6EYD - chains D and F of the 6 polymer chains in the assembly; structure by electron microscopy, 4.22 A resolution (low resolution: residue-level contacts below are approximate; hydrogen-bond / salt-bridge calls are withheld).

== Chain D ==
Name: DNA-directed RNA polymerase subunit beta'
Source organism: Mycobacterium smegmatis (strain ATCC 700084 / mc(2)155)
Notes: EC 2.7.7.6
UniProt: A0QS66 (RPOC_MYCS2); residue numbers follow UniProt; this construct covers 2-1317
Amino-acid sequence (1325 residues; numbered 1 to 1325; the number before each row is that of its first residue):
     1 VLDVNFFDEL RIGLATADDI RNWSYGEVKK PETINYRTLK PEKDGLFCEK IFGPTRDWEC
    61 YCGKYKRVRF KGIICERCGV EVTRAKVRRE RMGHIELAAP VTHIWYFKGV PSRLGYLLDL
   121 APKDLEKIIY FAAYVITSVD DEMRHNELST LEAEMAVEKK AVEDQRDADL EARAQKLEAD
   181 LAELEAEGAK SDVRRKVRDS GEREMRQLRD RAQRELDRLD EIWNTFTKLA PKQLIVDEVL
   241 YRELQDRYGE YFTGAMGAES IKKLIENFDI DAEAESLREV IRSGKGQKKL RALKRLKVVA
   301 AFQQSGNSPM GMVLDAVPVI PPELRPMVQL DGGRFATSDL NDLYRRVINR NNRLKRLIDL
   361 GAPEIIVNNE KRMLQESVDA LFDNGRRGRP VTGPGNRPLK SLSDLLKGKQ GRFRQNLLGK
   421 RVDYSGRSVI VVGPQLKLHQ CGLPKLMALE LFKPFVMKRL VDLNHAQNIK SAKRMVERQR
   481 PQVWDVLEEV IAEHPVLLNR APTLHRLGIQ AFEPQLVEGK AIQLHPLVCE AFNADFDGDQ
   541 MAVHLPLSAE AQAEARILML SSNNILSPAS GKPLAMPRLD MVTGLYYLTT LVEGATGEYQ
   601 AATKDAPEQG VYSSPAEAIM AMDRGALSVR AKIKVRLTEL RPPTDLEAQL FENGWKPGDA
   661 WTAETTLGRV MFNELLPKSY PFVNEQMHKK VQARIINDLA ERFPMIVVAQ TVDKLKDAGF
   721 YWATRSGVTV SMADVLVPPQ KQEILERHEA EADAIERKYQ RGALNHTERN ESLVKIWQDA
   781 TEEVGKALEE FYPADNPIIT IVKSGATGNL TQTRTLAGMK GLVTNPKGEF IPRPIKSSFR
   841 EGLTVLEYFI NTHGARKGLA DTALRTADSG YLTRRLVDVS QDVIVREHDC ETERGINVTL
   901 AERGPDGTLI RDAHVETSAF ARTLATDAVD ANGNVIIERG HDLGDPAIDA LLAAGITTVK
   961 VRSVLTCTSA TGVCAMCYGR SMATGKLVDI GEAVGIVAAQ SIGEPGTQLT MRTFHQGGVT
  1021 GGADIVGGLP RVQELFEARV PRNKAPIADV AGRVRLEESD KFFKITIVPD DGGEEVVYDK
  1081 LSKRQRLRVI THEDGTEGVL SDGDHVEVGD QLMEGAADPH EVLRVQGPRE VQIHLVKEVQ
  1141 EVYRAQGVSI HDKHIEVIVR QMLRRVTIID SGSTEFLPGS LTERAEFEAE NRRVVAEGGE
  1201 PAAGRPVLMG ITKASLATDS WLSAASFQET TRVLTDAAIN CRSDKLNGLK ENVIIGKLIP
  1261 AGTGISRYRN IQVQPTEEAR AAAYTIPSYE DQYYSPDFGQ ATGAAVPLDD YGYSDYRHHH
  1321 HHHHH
Disordered / not traced: 1-3, 186-191, 907-909, 1011-1026, 1090-1097, 1196-1201, 1284-1325
Sequence notes: expression tag (1, 1318-1325)
Bound ions: Zn2+ site 1: Cys60, Cys62, Cys75, Cys78; Mg2+: Asp537, Asp539; Zn2+ site 2: Cys890, Cys967, Cys974, Cys977
Swiss-Prot annotation at these positions:
  - binding site (Zn(2+)): Cys60, Cys62, Cys75, Cys78, Cys890, Cys967, Cys974, Cys977
  - binding site (Mg(2+)): Asp535, Asp537, Asp539
From the paper describing this entry:
  - conformationally variable residues (domain motion): Lys123, Arg214

== Chain F ==
Name: RNA polymerase sigma factor SigA
Source organism: Mycobacterium smegmatis (strain ATCC 700084 / mc(2)155)
UniProt: A0QW02 (A0QW02_MYCS2); residues 1-466 here = UniProt positions 1-466
Amino-acid sequence (466 residues; row label = number of the first residue in the row):
     1 MAATKASPAT EEPVKRTATK TPAKKAPAKR AAKSAAAKAG GKAPAKKAPA KRAAKGTAAK
    61 PEDGVTDDLE VTDDLEAEPG EDLDVEDTDL ELDDLDSDDD TAVEDEEEEA DAATPAVATA
   121 KAADDDIDEP SEKDKASGDF VWDEEESEAL RQARKDAELT ASADSVRAYL KQIGKVALLN
   181 AEEEVELAKR IEAGLYATQK LAELAEKGEK LPVQQRRDMQ WICRDGDRAK NHLLEANLRL
   241 VVSLAKRYTG RGMAFLDLIQ EGNLGLIRAV EKFDYTKGYK FSTYATWWIR QAITRAMADQ
   301 ARTIRIPVHM VEVINKLGRI QRELLQDLGR EPTPEELAKE MDITPEKVLE IQQYAREPIS
   361 LDQTIGDEGD SQLGDFIEDS EAVVAVDAVS FTLLQDQLQS VLETLSEREA GVVRLRFGLT
   421 DGQPRTLDEI GQVYGVTRER IRQIESKTMS KLRHPSRSQV LRDYLD
Disordered / not traced: 1-148, 366-466
From the paper describing this entry:
  - conformationally variable residues (domain motion): Ala149 to Ala161

== Chain D / chain F interface ==
Contacting residue pairs - 59 pairs, chain D then chain F:
  Glu32(D) - Arg305(F)
  Thr33(D) - Thr303(F)
  Thr33(D) - Ile304(F)
  Ile34(D) - Ile304(F)
  Tyr36(D) - Ile304(F)
  Tyr36(D) - Arg305(F)
  Tyr36(D) - Ile306(F)
  Tyr36(D) - Tyr354(F)
  Pro326(D) - Leu361(F)
  Met327(D) - Ile304(F)
  Gly333(D) - Gln353(F)
  Arg334(D) - Ile359(F)
  Phe335(D) - Pro358(F)
  Phe335(D) - Ile359(F)
  Ala336(D) - Ile359(F)
  Ala336(D) - Leu361(F)
  Thr337(D) - Pro358(F)
  Thr337(D) - Ile359(F)
  Thr337(D) - Ser360(F)
  Thr337(D) - Leu361(F)
  Ser338(D) - Leu361(F)
  Asp339(D) - Ser360(F)
  Arg345(D) - Gln300(F)
  Arg345(D) - Thr303(F)
  Arg346(D) - Ala254(F)
  Asn349(D) - Met253(F)
  Asn349(D) - Glu261(F)
  Asn349(D) - Gln300(F)
  Arg350(D) - Asp257(F)
  Arg353(D) - Asp257(F)
  Arg353(D) - Gln260(F)
  Arg353(D) - Glu261(F)
  Arg353(D) - Leu264(F)
  Arg356(D) - Leu264(F)
  Leu357(D) - Gln260(F)
  Leu357(D) - Leu264(F)
  Leu360(D) - Leu264(F)
  Leu360(D) - Ile267(F)
  Ala362(D) - Ile267(F)
  Pro363(D) - Leu234(F)
  Ile365(D) - Tyr169(F)
  Ile365(D) - Gln172(F)
  Ile366(D) - Tyr169(F)
  Ile366(D) - Gln260(F)
  Ile366(D) - Asn263(F)
  Asn369(D) - Tyr169(F)
  Asn369(D) - Gln260(F)
  Glu370(D) - Gln260(F)
  Arg372(D) - Ser165(F)
  Arg372(D) - Ala168(F)
  Arg372(D) - Tyr169(F)
  Met373(D) - Leu256(F)
  Met373(D) - Asp257(F)
  Met373(D) - Gln260(F)
  Glu376(D) - Ser165(F)
  Arg387(D) - Ala163(F)
  Arg389(D) - Asp164(F)
  Arg397(D) - Ser360(F)
  Lys400(D) - Asp362(F)
Also at the interface, not in a pair above, chain D (37 interface residues in all): Pro31, Asn35, Asp237
Also at the interface, not in a pair above, chain F (35 interface residues in all): Val166, Lys175, Glu235, Leu238, Arg302, Pro307, Gln363

== Overview ==
The interface between chain D and chain F involves 37 residues on one side and 35 on the other. Cys60(D),
Cys62(D), Cys75(D) and Cys78(D) form the Zn2+ site 1. Asp537(D) and Asp539(D) coordinate Mg2+. From UniProt: 8
Zn2+-binding residues and 3 Mg2+-binding residues on chain D. The paper reports conformational variability at
Lys123(D), Arg214(D) and Ala149(F).
Chain D is DNA-directed RNA polymerase subunit beta' and chain F is RNA polymerase sigma factor SigA, both
from Mycobacterium smegmatis (strain ATCC 700084 / mc(2)155); the structure, Structure of Mycobacterium
smegmatis RNA polymerase Sigma-A holoenzyme, was determined by electron microscopy, deposited together with
6F6W.
